1GVT - chain A; structure by X-ray diffraction, 0.98 A resolution.

Chain A:
Protein: Endothiapepsin
From: Endothia parasitica
Notes: EC 3.4.23.22
Reference sequence: P11838 (CARP_CRYPA); residues 1-330 here correspond to UniProt positions 90-419 (UniProt number = residue number + 89)
Chain sequence (329 residues; row label = number of the first residue in the row; note: 1 number in that range is skipped by the numbering (no residue carries it; nothing is unmodelled there)):
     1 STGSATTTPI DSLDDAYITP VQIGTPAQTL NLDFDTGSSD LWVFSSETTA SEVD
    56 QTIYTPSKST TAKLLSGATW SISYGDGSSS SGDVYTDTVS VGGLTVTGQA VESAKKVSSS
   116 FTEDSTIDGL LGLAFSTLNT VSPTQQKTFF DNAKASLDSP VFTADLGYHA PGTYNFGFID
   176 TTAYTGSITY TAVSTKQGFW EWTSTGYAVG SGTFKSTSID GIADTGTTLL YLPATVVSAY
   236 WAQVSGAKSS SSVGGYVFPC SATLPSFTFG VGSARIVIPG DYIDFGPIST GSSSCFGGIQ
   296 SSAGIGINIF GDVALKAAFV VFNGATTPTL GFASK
Modified positions: Asp54 ((3-amino-2,5-dioxo-1-pyrrolidinyl)acetic acid; SUI)
Cystine bridges: Cys255-Cys290
Glycans and other covalent adducts: covalent link Asp54-Gln56
Small-molecule neighbours: cp-80,794 (2ZS; N-(morpholin-4-ylcarbonyl)-L-phenylalanyl-N-[(1R,2S)-1-(cyclohexylmethyl)-2-hydroxy-3-(1-methylethoxy)-3-oxopropyl]-S-methyl-L-cysteinamide): Ile10, Asp15, Ala16, Asp33, Asp35, Gly37, Tyr79, Gly80, Asp81, Ser83, Phe116, Asp119, Ile122, Leu125, Phe194, Ile217, Asp219, Gly221, Thr222, Thr223, Leu224, Tyr226, Phe280, Phe291, Ile300, Ile304

Overview:
Chain A binds cp-80,794.
Chain A is Endothiapepsin (Endothia parasitica); the structure, Endothiapepsin complex with CP-80,794, was
determined by X-ray diffraction together with 1GVU, 1GVV, 1GVW and 1GVX from the same study.
